Entry 5V93 (electron microscopy, 4.00 A resolution); this record covers chains A and L of the 52 polymer chains in the assembly.

Chain A:
Molecule: 23S rRNA
From: Mycobacterium tuberculosis
Sequence (3138 nucleotides; numbered 1 to 3138; the number before each row is that of its first residue):
     1 UUGUAAGUGU CUAAGGGCGC AUGGUGGAUG CCUUGGCAUC GAGAGCCGAU GAAGGACGUG
    61 GGAGGCUGCG AUAUGCCUCG GGGAGCUGUC AACCGAGCGU GGAUCCGAGG AUUUCCGAAU
   121 GGGGAAACCC AGCACGAGUG AUGUCGUGCU ACCCGCAUCU GAAUAUAUAG GGUGCGGGAG
   181 GGAACGCGGG GAAGUGAAAC AUCUCAGUAC CCGUAGGAGG AGAAAACAAU UGUGAUUCCG
   241 CAAGUAGUGG CGAGCGAACG CGGAACAGGC UAAACCGCAC GCAUGGGUAA CCGGGUAGGG
   301 GUUGUGUGUG CGGGGUUGUG GGAGGAUAUG UCUCAGCGCU ACCCGGCUGA GAGGCAGUCA
   361 GAAAGUGUCG UGGUUAGCGG AAGUGGCCUG GGAUGGUCUG CCGUAGACGG UGAGAGCCCG
   421 GUACGCGAAA ACCCGGCACC UGCCUAGUAU CAAUUCCCGA GUAGCAGCGG GCCCGUGGAA
   481 UCCGCUGUGA AUCCGCCGGG ACCACCCGGU AAGCCUAAAU ACUCCUCGAU GACCGAUAGC
   541 GGAUUAGUAC CGUGAGGGAA UGGUGAAAAG UACCCCGGGA GGGGAGUGAA AGAGUACCUG
   601 AAACCGUGUG CCUACAAUCC GUCAGAGCCU CCUUUUCCUC UCCGGAGGAG GGUGGUGAUG
   661 GCGUGCCUUU UGAAGAAUGA GCCUGCGAGU CAGGGACAUG UCGCAAGGUU AACCCGUGUG
   721 GGGUAGCCGC AGCGAAAGCG AGUCUGAAUA GGGCGACCCA CACGCGCAUA CGCGCGUGUG
   781 AAUAGUGGCG UGUUCUGGAC CCGAAGCGGA GUGAUCUACC CAUGGCCAGG GUGAAGCGCG
   841 GGUAAGACCG CGUGGAGGCC CGAACCCACU UAGGUUGAAG ACUGAGGGGA UGAGCUGUGG
   901 GUAGGGGUGA AAGGCCAAUC AAACUCCGUG AUAGCUGGUU CUCCCCGAAA UGCAUUUAGG
   961 UGCAGCGUUG CGUGGUUCAC CGCGGAGGUA GAGCUACUGG AUGGCCGAUG GGCCCUACUA
  1021 GGUUACUGAC GUCAGCCAAA CUCCGAAUGC CGUGGUGUAA AGCGUGGCAG UGAGACGGCG
  1081 GGGGAUAAGC UCCGUACGUC GAAAGGGAAA CAGCCCAGAU CGCCGGCUAA GGCCCCCAAG
  1141 CGUGUGCUAA GUGGGAAAGG AUGUGCAGUC GCAAAGACAA CCAGGAGGUU GGCUUAGAAG
  1201 CAGCCACCCU UGAAAGAGUG CGUAAUAGCU CACUGGUCAA GUGAUUGUGC GCCGAUAAUG
  1261 UAGCGGGGCU CAAGCACACC GCCGAAGCCG CGGCACAUCC ACCUUGUGGU GGGUGUGGGU
  1321 AGGGGAGCGU CCCUCAUUCA GCGAAGCCAC CGGGUGACCG GUGGUGGAGG GUGGGGGAGU
  1381 GAGAAUGCAG GCAUGAGUAG CGACAAGGCA AGUGAGAACC UUGCCCGCCG AAAGACCAAG
  1441 GGUUCCUGGG CCAGGCCAGU CCGCCCAGGG UGAGUCGGGA CCUAAGGCGA GGCCGACAGG
  1501 CGUAGUCGAU GGACAACGGG UUGAUAUUCC CGUACCCGUG UGUGGGCGCC CGUGACGAAU
  1561 CAGCGGUACU AACCACCCAA AACCGGAUCG AUCACUCCCC UUCGGGGGUG UGGAGUUCUG
  1621 GGGCUGCGUG GGAACUUCGC UGGUAGUAGU CAAGCGAAGG GGUGACGCAG GAAGGUAGCC
  1681 GUACCAGUCA GUGGUAACAC UGGGGCAAGC CGGUAGGGAG AGCGAUAGGC AAAUCCGUCG
  1741 CUCACUAAUC CUGAGAGGUG ACGCAUAGCC GGUUGAGGCG AAUUCGGUGA UCCUCUGCUG
  1801 CCAAGAAAAG CCUCUAGCGA GCACACACAC GGCCCGUACC CCAAACCGAC ACAGGUGGUC
  1861 AGGUAGAGCA UACCAAGGCG UACGAGAUAA CUAUGGUUAA GGAACUCGGC AAAAUGCCCC
  1921 CGUAACUUCG GGAGAAGGGG GACCGGAAUA UCGUGAACAC CCUUGCGGUG GGAGCGGGAU
  1981 CCGGUCGCAG AAACCAGUGA GGAGCGACUG UUUACUAAAA ACACAGGUCC GUGCGAAGUC
  2041 GCAAGACGAU GUAUACGGAC UGACGCCUGC CCGGUGCUGG AAGGUUAAGA GGACCCGUUA
  2101 ACCCGCAAGG GUGAAGCGGA GAAUUUAAGC CCCAGUAAAC GGCGGUGGUA ACUAUAACCA
  2161 UCCUAAGGUA GCGAAAUUCC UUGUCGGGUA AGUUCCGACC UGCACGAAUG GCGUAACGAC
  2221 UUCUCAACUG UCUCAACCAU AGACUCGGCG AAAUUGCACU ACGAGUAAAG AUGCUCGUUA
  2281 CGCGCGGCAG GACGAAAAGA CCCCGGGACC UUCACUACAA CUUGGUAUUG AUGUUCGGUA
  2341 CGGUUUGUGU AGGAUAGGUG GGAGACUGUG AAACCUCGAC GCCAGUUGGG GCGGAGUCGU
  2401 UGUUGAAAUA CCACUCUGAU CGUAUUGGGC AUCUAACCUC GAACCCUGAA UCGGGUUUAG
  2461 GGACAGUGCC UGGCGGGUAG UUUAACUGGG GCGGUUGCCU CCUAAAAUGU AACGGAGGCG
  2521 CCCAAAGGUU CCCUCAACCU GGACGGCAAU CAGGUGGCGA GUGUAAAUGC ACAAGGGAGC
  2581 UUGACUGCGA GACUUACAAG UCAAGCAGGG ACGAAAGUCG GGAUUAGUGA UCCGGCACCC
  2641 CCGAGUGGAA GGGGUGUCGC UCAACGGAUA AAAGGUACCC CGGGGAUAAC AGGCUGAUCU
  2701 UCCCCAAGAG UCCAUAUCGA CGGGAUGGUU UGGCACCUCG AUGUCGGCUC GUCGCAUCCU
  2761 GGGGCUGGAG CAGGUCCCAA GGGUUGGGCU GUUCGCCCAU UAAAGCGGCA CGCGAGCUGG
  2821 GUUUAGAACG UCGUGAGACA GUUCGGUCUC UAUCCGCCGC GCGCGUCAGA AACUUGAGGA
  2881 AACCUGUCCC UAGUACGAGA GGACCGGGAC GGACGAACCU CUGGUGCACC AGUUGUCCCG
  2941 CCAGGGGCAC CGCUGGAUAG CCACGUUCGG UCAGGAUAAC CGCUGAAAGC AUCUAAGCGG
  3001 GAAACCUUCU CCAAGAUCAG GUUUCUCACC CACUUGGUGG GAUAAGGCCC CCCGCAGAAC
  3061 ACGGGUUCAA UAGGUCAGAC CUGGAAGCUC AGUAAUGGGU GUAGGGAACU GGUGCUAACC
  3121 GGCCGAAAAC UUACAACA
Unresolved in the structure: 1-4, 1013-1022, 3133-3138

Chain L:
Protein: 50S ribosomal protein L15
From: Mycobacterium tuberculosis
UniProt: A0A0T7M0A0 (A0A0T7M0A0_MYCTX); numbering as in UniProt (aligned over 1-146)
Sequence (146 residues; row label = number of the first residue in the row):
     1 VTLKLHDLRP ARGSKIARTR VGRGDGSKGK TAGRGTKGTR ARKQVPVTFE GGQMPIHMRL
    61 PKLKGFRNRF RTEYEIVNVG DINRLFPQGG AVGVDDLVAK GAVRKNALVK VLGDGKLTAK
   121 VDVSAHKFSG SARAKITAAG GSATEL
Unresolved in the structure: 1-3, 146
Differences from the reference sequence: conflict Val1 (Met in A0A0T7M0A0)

Chain A / chain L interface:
Contacting residue pairs - 139 pairs, chain A then chain L:
  A198(A) with Phe49(L), base contact; Gly51(L), base contact
  A246(A) with Arg67(L), sugar contact; Arg69(L), sugar contact
  G247(A) with Arg67(L), phosphate contact
  C251(A) with Lys62(L), base contact
  G252(A) with Met58(L), sugar contact
  A253(A) with Thr48(L), phosphate contact
  U668(A) with Lys30(L), phosphate contact
  U669(A) with Lys37(L), salt bridge to the phosphate
  G689(A) with Val21(L), sugar contact; Arg23(L), salt bridge to the phosphate; Thr31(L), base contact; Arg34(L), base contact
  C691(A) with Arg18(L), salt bridge to the phosphate
  G700(A) with Gly13(L), sugar contact; Ser14(L), base contact
  U701(A) with Ala11(L), sugar contact; Arg12(L), sugar contact
  G707(A) with Lys100(L), phosphate contact; Gly101(L), phosphate contact
  C728(A) with Arg104(L), base contact
  G729(A) with Arg104(L), hydrogen bond to the base
  C730(A) with Glu75(L), base contact; Ala102(L), base contact; Arg104(L), base contact
  A731(A) with Ile76(L), sugar contact; Leu112(L), base contact
  G734(A) with Arg71(L), hydrogen bond to the base
  A735(A) with Lys64(L), phosphate contact; Gly65(L), sugar contact; Phe66(L), hydrogen bond to the sugar
  A736(A) with Phe66(L), sugar contact
  A737(A) with Arg71(L), salt bridge to the phosphate
  C739(A) with Lys110(L), salt bridge to the phosphate
  G740(A) with Ile76(L), base contact; Lys110(L), base contact; Ser129(L), phosphate contact; Gly130(L), phosphate contact
  A741(A) with Leu112(L), phosphate contact; Gly113(L), hydrogen bond to the phosphate; Asp114(L), base contact; Ser129(L), hydrogen bond to the phosphate; Ser131(L), hydrogen bond to the phosphate
  G776(A) with Lys116(L), sugar contact
  C789(A) with Lys15(L), hydrogen bond to the sugar
  G790(A) with Lys15(L), phosphate contact; Ile16(L), hydrogen bond to the sugar
  U791(A) with Ile16(L), sugar contact; Arg18(L), salt bridge to the phosphate
  G792(A) with Arg18(L), phosphate contact; Thr19(L), hydrogen bond to the phosphate
  U794(A) with Gln44(L), phosphate contact
  C795(A) with Gln44(L), phosphate contact; Val45(L), phosphate contact
  C800(A) with Arg34(L), salt bridge to the phosphate; Ala41(L), hydrogen bond to the base; Arg42(L), phosphate contact
  A933(A) with Lys43(L), phosphate contact
  G934(A) with Thr39(L), sugar contact
  C935(A) with Lys37(L), phosphate contact; Gly38(L), phosphate contact; Thr39(L), phosphate contact
  U936(A) with Lys37(L), phosphate contact; Arg42(L), base contact
  G937(A) with Arg42(L), hydrogen bond to the base
  U939(A) with Gly22(L), hydrogen bond to the sugar; Lys30(L), hydrogen bond to the base; Thr31(L), base contact
  U940(A) with Gly22(L), phosphate contact; Arg23(L), hydrogen bond to the phosphate; Gly24(L), hydrogen bond to the phosphate; Gly29(L), phosphate contact; Lys30(L), phosphate contact
  C941(A) with Arg23(L), base contact
  U942(A) with Gly24(L), phosphate contact; Asp25(L), hydrogen bond to the phosphate; Gly26(L), hydrogen bond to the phosphate; Ser27(L), base contact
  C943(A) with Gly26(L), base contact
  A954(A) with Gln53(L), hydrogen bond to the sugar
  U955(A) with Gly52(L), hydrogen bond to the sugar
  G960(A) with Gly38(L), phosphate contact; Thr39(L), hydrogen bond to the sugar; Gly51(L), hydrogen bond to the base
  U961(A) with Gly38(L), phosphate contact; Glu50(L), hydrogen bond to the sugar; Gly51(L), base contact; Gly52(L), base contact
  G962(A) with Arg40(L), salt bridge to the phosphate; Glu50(L), sugar contact
  A1069(A) with Gly33(L), phosphate contact
  G1070(A) with Gly35(L), phosphate contact; Thr36(L), phosphate contact
  U1071(A) with Gly35(L), phosphate contact; Thr36(L), hydrogen bond to the phosphate
  A1321(A) with Thr31(L), phosphate contact; Gly35(L), hydrogen bond to the sugar
  G1322(A) with Lys28(L), phosphate contact; Thr31(L), hydrogen bond to the phosphate; Ala32(L), hydrogen bond to the phosphate; Gly33(L), hydrogen bond to the phosphate; Gly35(L), phosphate contact
  G1323(A) with Lys28(L), salt bridge to the phosphate
  G1329(A) with Arg20(L), hydrogen bond to the base
  G1374(A) with Leu5(L), hydrogen bond to the base; Leu8(L), sugar contact; Arg9(L), sugar contact
  G1375(A) with Arg9(L), phosphate contact
  G1376(A) with Lys15(L), phosphate contact
  G1377(A) with Lys15(L), salt bridge to the phosphate
  A1378(A) with Arg18(L), salt bridge to the phosphate
  U1380(A) with Arg20(L), base contact
  G1381(A) with Arg20(L), hydrogen bond to the base; Arg23(L), salt bridge to the phosphate
  A2596(A) with Gln53(L), base contact
  A2598(A) with Arg59(L), sugar contact
  A2630(A) with Met54(L), base contact; Arg59(L), hydrogen bond to the sugar
  U2631(A) with Met58(L), hydrogen bond to the sugar; Arg59(L), sugar contact; Leu60(L), hydrogen bond to the sugar; Pro61(L), phosphate contact; Lys62(L), phosphate contact
  C2632(A) with Pro61(L), phosphate contact; Lys62(L), hydrogen bond to the phosphate
  C2633(A) with Lys62(L), salt bridge to the phosphate
  C2642(A) with Asn68(L), sugar contact
  A2644(A) with Arg69(L), hydrogen bond to the base; Phe70(L), sugar contact
  G2652(A) with Phe66(L), base contact
  G2653(A) with Gly65(L), phosphate contact; Phe66(L), sugar contact
  G2654(A) with Lys64(L), phosphate contact; Gly65(L), hydrogen bond to the phosphate
  U2655(A) with Lys64(L), salt bridge to the phosphate
  G2666(A) with Gln53(L), hydrogen bond to the base; Arg59(L), hydrogen bond to the base
  G2667(A) with Met54(L), base contact
Also at the interface, not in a pair above, chain A (90 interface residues in all): C667, U670, U690, C702, G726, G738, C801, G938, G1324, C1328, C1335, A1336, G1373, C2597, C2641
Also at the interface, not in a pair above, chain L (78 interface residues in all): His6, Asp7, Pro10, Ala17, Ile56, Asn106, Val111

Summary:
90 residues of chain A face 78 of chain L across their interface; the contacts include 38 hydrogen bonds and
14 salt bridges. Among the polar pairs are G729(A)-Arg104(L), G734(A)-Arg71(L) and C800(A)-Ala41(L).
Chain A is 23S rRNA and chain L is 50S ribosomal protein L15, both from Mycobacterium tuberculosis; the
structure, Cryo-EM structure of the 70S ribosome from Mycobacterium tuberculosis bound with Capreomycin, was
determined by electron microscopy together with 5V7Q from the same study.
